PDB entry 6IQ4 | X-ray diffraction, 2.25 A resolution | chains G and I of the 10 polymer chains in the assembly

Chain G:
Name: Histone H2A type 1-B/E
Organism: Homo sapiens
UniProtKB: P04908 (H2A1B_HUMAN); residues 14-119 here correspond to UniProt positions 15-120 (UniProt number = residue number + 1)
Sequence (106 residues; row label = number of the first residue in the row):
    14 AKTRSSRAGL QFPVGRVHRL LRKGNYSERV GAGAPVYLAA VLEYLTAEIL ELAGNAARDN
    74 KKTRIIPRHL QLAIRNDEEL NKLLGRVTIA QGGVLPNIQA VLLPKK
Bound ions: Ru ion: Glu61, Glu64
Ligand contacts: D0X ([Ru(eta(6)-p-cymene)Cl-2(pta)): Tyr57, Ala60, Glu61, Glu64
UniProt features mapped onto this chain:
  - modified residue: Lys36 (N6-(2-hydroxyisobutyryl)lysine), Lys74 (N6-(2-hydroxyisobutyryl)lysine), Lys75 (N6-(2-hydroxyisobutyryl)lysine), Lys95 (N6-(2-hydroxyisobutyryl)lysine), Gln104 (N5-methylglutamine), Lys118 (N6-(2-hydroxyisobutyryl)lysine), Lys119 (N6-crotonyllysine)
  - cross-link (Glycyl lysine isopeptide (Lys-Gly)): Lys15 (interchain with G-Cter in ubiquitin), Lys119 (interchain with G-Cter in ubiquitin)

Chain I:
Molecule: 145-nt DNA strand
Organism: Homo sapiens
Sequence (145 nucleotides; numbered -72 to 72; the number before each row is that of its first residue; numbers below 1 keep their minus sign (DA-72 is residue -72)):
   -72 ATCAATATCC ACCTGCAGAT ACTACCAAAA GTGTATTTGG AAACTGCTCC ATCAAAAGGC
   -12 ATGTTCAGCT GAATCAGCTG AACATGCCTT TTGATGGAGC AGTTTCCAAA TACACTTTTG
    48 GTAGTATCTG CAGGTGGATA TTGAT

Interface between chain G and chain I:
Residue-residue contacts - 16 pairs, chain G then chain I:
  Thr16(G) with DG47(I), sugar contact
  Arg29(G) with DG48(I), hydrogen bond to the phosphate; DT49(I), salt bridge to the phosphate
  Arg35(G) with DA39(I), salt bridge to the phosphate
  Arg42(G) with DT38(I), hydrogen bond to the sugar; DA39(I), phosphate contact
  Val43(G) with DT38(I), sugar contact; DA39(I), hydrogen bond to the phosphate
  Gly44(G) with DT38(I), phosphate contact
  Ala45(G) with DT38(I), hydrogen bond to the phosphate
  Lys75(G) with DC58(I), phosphate contact; DA59(I), salt bridge to the phosphate
  Thr76(G) with DG57(I), hydrogen bond to the phosphate; DC58(I), hydrogen bond to the phosphate
  Arg77(G) with DG57(I), hydrogen bond to the sugar; DC58(I), hydrogen bond to the phosphate
Other interface residues (no listed pair), chain G (14 interface residues in all): Ala14, Pro26, Glu41, Lys74
Other interface residues (no listed pair), chain I (10 interface residues in all): DT45, DT46

Overview:
The interface between chain G and chain I involves 14 residues on one side and 10 on the other; the contacts
include 8 hydrogen bonds and 3 salt bridges. Polar pairs include Arg42(G)-DT38(I), Arg77(G)-DG57(I) and
Arg29(G)-DG48(I). Ligands of chain G: compound D0X.
Here chain G is Histone H2A type 1-B/E and chain I is a 145-nt DNA strand, both from Homo sapiens. Entry 6IQ4
(Nucleosome core particle cross-linked with a hetero-binuclear molecule possessing RAPTA and gold(I)
4-(diphenylphosphino)benzoic acid groups) was determined by X-ray diffraction.
